5BNC - chains A and B; structure by X-ray diffraction, 2.25 A resolution.

[Chain A (and B)]
Protein: heme binding protein MSMEG_6519
From: Mycobacterium smegmatis (strain ATCC 700084 / mc(2)155)
Notes: chain B of this document is another copy of the same molecule, construct and numbering; everything in this record applies to it too
UniProt: A0R6E4 (A0R6E4_MYCS2); residues 15-266 here = UniProt positions 15-266
Chain sequence (252 residues; row label = number of the first residue in the row):
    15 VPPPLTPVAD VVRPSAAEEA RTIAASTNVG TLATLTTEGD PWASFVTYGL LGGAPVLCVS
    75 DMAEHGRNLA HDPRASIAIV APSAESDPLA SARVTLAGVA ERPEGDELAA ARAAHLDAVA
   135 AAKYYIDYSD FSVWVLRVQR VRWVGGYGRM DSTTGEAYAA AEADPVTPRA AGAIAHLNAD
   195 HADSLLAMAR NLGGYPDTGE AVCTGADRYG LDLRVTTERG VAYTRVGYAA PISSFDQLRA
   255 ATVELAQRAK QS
Metal / ion sites: Ni2+ site 1: His-85 (shared with His-190(B), His-195(B) of chain B); Ni2+ site 2: His-190, His-195 (shared with His-85(B) of chain B)

[Chain A / chain B interface]
Pairs across the interface (67):
  Val-43(A) with Pro-102(B), hydrophobic
  Thr-45(A) with Thr-45(B), hydrogen bond; Ala-57(B); Ala-92(B)
  Ala-47(A) with Ala-47(B), hydrophobic; Pro-55(B); Trp-56(B); Ala-57(B)
  Thr-48(A) with Pro-55(B)
  Leu-49(A) with Leu-49(B), hydrophobic; Gly-53(B); Pro-55(B), hydrophobic
  Gly-53(A) with Leu-49(B); Arg-88(B)
  Asp-54(A) with Arg-88(B), salt bridge
  Pro-55(A) with Ala-47(B); Thr-48(B); Leu-49(B), hydrophobic; Arg-88(B); Ala-89(B), hydrophobic; Ser-90(B), hydrogen bond (backbone-side chain)
  Trp-56(A) with Ala-47(B); Ser-90(B); Thr-109(B); Arg-156(B)
  Ala-57(A) with Thr-45(B); Ala-47(B); Ser-90(B), hydrogen bond (backbone-side chain); Ala-92(B); Thr-109(B), hydrogen bond (backbone-side chain)
  Phe-59(A) with Val-94(B), hydrophobic; Pro-102(B); Arg-107(B)
  Thr-61(A) with Pro-102(B); Leu-103(B)
  Arg-88(A) with Glu-52(B), hydrogen bond (side chain-backbone); Gly-53(B), hydrogen bond (side chain-backbone); Asp-54(B), salt bridge; Pro-55(B)
  Ala-89(A) with Pro-55(B), hydrophobic
  Ser-90(A) with Pro-55(B), hydrogen bond (side chain-backbone); Trp-56(B); Ala-57(B), hydrogen bond (side chain-backbone)
  Ala-92(A) with Thr-45(B); Ala-57(B)
  Val-94(A) with Phe-59(B), hydrophobic
  Asp-101(A) with Ala-135(B)
  Pro-102(A) with Val-43(B), hydrophobic; Phe-59(B)
  Leu-103(A) with Thr-61(B); Val-133(B), hydrophobic; Ala-135(B), hydrophobic
  Arg-107(A) with Phe-59(B)
  Thr-109(A) with Trp-56(B); Ala-57(B), hydrogen bond (side chain-backbone)
  Ala-111(A) with Trp-56(B), hydrophobic
  Ala-135(A) with Asp-101(B); Leu-103(B), hydrophobic; Tyr-161(B)
  Tyr-139(A) with Leu-103(B), hydrophobic; Tyr-161(B)
  Arg-154(A) with Thr-50(B); Trp-56(B); Glu-78(B), salt bridge
  Arg-156(A) with Trp-56(B)
  Tyr-161(A) with Ala-135(B); Tyr-139(B)
Also at the interface, not in a pair above, chain A (32 interface residues in all): Asn-42, Ser-58, Ile-91, Ser-105
Also at the interface, not in a pair above, chain B (35 interface residues in all): Asn-42, Ser-58, Ile-91, Ser-105, Ala-111

[Overview]
32 residues of chain A face 35 of chain B across their interface, with 9 hydrogen bonds and 3 salt bridges.
Among the polar pairs are Asp-54(A)/Arg-88(B), Arg-154(A)/Glu-78(B) and Thr-45(A)/Thr-45(B). His-190(A) and
His-195(A) form the Ni2+ site 2.
Chain A and chain B are both heme binding protein MSMEG_6519 (Mycobacterium smegmatis (strain ATCC 700084 /
mc(2)155)); the structure, Structure of heme binding protein MSMEG_6519 from Mycobacterium smegmatis, was
determined by X-ray diffraction together with 4Y9I and 4YBN from the same study.
